Entry 1RFX (X-ray diffraction, 2.00 A resolution); this record covers chains B and C of the 3 polymer chains in the assembly.

Chain B (and C):
Protein: Resistin
Organism: Mus musculus
Notes: chain C of this document is another copy of the same molecule, construct and numbering; everything in this record applies to it too
Reference sequence: Q99P87 (RSN_MOUSE); residues 1-94 here correspond to UniProt positions 21-114 (UniProt number = residue number + 20)
Amino-acid sequence (94 residues; each row starts with the number of its first residue):
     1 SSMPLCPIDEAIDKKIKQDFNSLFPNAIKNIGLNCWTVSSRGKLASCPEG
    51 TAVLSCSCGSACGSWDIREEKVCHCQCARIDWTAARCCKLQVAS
Unresolved in the structure: 1-5
Disulfides: Cys6 forms a disulfide with the same residue of a neighbouring copy of this chain
Disulfides: Cys35-Cys88, Cys47-Cys87, Cys56-Cys73, Cys58-Cys75, Cys62-Cys77

Interface between chain B and chain C:
Pairs across the interface (44; chain B residue first):
  Asp9(B) - Lys15(C)  hydrogen bond (backbone-side chain)
  Asp13(B) - Lys15(C)  salt bridge
  Asp13(B) - Asp19(C)
  Ile16(B) - Lys15(C)
  Ile16(B) - Ile16(C)  hydrophobic
  Ile16(B) - Asp19(C)
  Lys17(B) - Leu23(C)
  Phe20(B) - Ile16(C)  hydrophobic
  Phe20(B) - Phe20(C)
  Phe20(B) - Leu23(C)  hydrophobic
  Phe24(B) - Phe20(C)  hydrophobic
  Phe24(B) - Phe24(C)  hydrophobic
  Phe24(B) - Ala27(C)  hydrophobic
  Ile28(B) - Ala27(C)
  Ile28(B) - Ile31(C)
  Ile28(B) - Val92(C)  hydrophobic
  Ile31(B) - Leu90(C)  hydrophobic
  Gly32(B) - Leu90(C)
  Leu33(B) - Leu33(C)  hydrophobic
  Cys35(B) - Leu54(C)  hydrophobic
  Cys35(B) - Glu70(C)
  Leu54(B) - Leu54(C)
  Ser55(B) - Leu54(C)  hydrogen bond (side chain-backbone)
  Ser55(B) - Ser55(C)
  Ser55(B) - Trp65(C)
  Cys56(B) - Trp65(C)
  Ser57(B) - Gly63(C)  hydrogen bond (side chain-backbone)
  Ser57(B) - Ser64(C)
  Ser57(B) - Trp65(C)  hydrogen bond (side chain-backbone)
  Cys58(B) - Gly63(C)  hydrogen bond (backbone-backbone)
  Cys58(B) - Ser64(C)  hydrogen bond (backbone-side chain)
  Gly59(B) - Ser64(C)
  Ser60(B) - Ser64(C)
  Ala61(B) - Gly63(C)
  Ala61(B) - Ser64(C)  hydrogen bond (backbone-side chain)
  Ala61(B) - Cys77(C)  hydrophobic
  Cys62(B) - Gly63(C)
  Trp82(B) - Gln76(C)
  Arg86(B) - Val53(C)  hydrogen bond (side chain-backbone)
  Arg86(B) - Leu54(C)
  Arg86(B) - Ile67(C)
  Arg86(B) - Glu70(C)  salt bridge
  Cys88(B) - Leu54(C)  hydrophobic
  Leu90(B) - Leu90(C)  hydrophobic
Also at the interface, not in a pair above, chain B (28 interface residues in all): Ile12, Trp36, Thr37, Gly63
Also at the interface, not in a pair above, chain C (27 interface residues in all): Ile12, Ile28, Ala52, Ala61, Cys88, Lys89

In short:
28 residues of chain B face 27 of chain C across their interface; the contacts include 8 hydrogen bonds and 2
salt bridges. Polar contacts include Asp13(B)-Lys15(C), Arg86(B)-Glu70(C) and Asp9(B)-Lys15(C).
Both chains are Resistin (Mus musculus). Entry 1RFX (Crystal Structure of resisitin) was determined by X-ray
diffraction (same publication as 1RGX and 1RH7).
